4EUF - chain A; structure by X-ray diffraction, 2.70 A resolution.

Chain A:
Molecule: Putative reductase CA_C0462
Organism: Clostridium acetobutylicum
Notes: EC 1.3.1.-
UniProtKB: Q97LU2 (Y462_CLOAB); residues 1-398 here = UniProt positions 1-398
Sequence (418 residues; each row starts with the number of its first residue; numbers below 1 keep their minus sign (Met-19 is residue -19)):
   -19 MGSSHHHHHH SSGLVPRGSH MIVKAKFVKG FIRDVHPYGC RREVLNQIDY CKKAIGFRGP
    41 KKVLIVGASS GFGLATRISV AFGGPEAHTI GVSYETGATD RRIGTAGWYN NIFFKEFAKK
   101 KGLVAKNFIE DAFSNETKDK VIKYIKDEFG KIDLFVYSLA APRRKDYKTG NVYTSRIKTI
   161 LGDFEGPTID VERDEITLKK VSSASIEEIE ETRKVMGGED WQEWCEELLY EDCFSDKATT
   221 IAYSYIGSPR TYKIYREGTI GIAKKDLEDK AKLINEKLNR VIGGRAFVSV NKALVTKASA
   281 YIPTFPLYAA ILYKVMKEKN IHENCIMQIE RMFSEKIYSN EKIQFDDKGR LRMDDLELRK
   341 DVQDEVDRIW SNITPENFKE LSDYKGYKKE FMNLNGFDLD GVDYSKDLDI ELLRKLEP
Disordered / not traced: -19 to 9, 147-148
Differences from the reference sequence: expression tag (-19 to 0)
Metal / ion sites: Na+: Gly47, Ser50, Ser138 (together with NAD)
Small-molecule neighbours: NAD (nicotinamide-adenine-dinucleotide): Gly47, Ala48, Ser49, Ser50, Gly51, Phe52, Gly53, Ser73, Tyr74, Glu75, Glu110, Asp111, Ala112, Phe113, Ser138, Leu139, Ala140, Ala141, Tyr223, Ser224, Tyr225, Tyr235, Lys244, Asn271, Lys272, Ala273, Leu274, Thr276, Ser279, Phe285
Swiss-Prot annotation at these positions:
  - active site: Tyr235 (Proton donor)
  - binding site (NAD(+)): Gly47 to Phe52, Tyr74, Glu75, Asp111, Ala112, Leu139, Ala140, Lys244, Leu274 to Thr276
  - binding site (substrate): Tyr225
  - site: Glu75 (Plays an important role in discriminating NADH against NADPH)
  - mutagenesis: Phe11 (F11K: Slight decrease of catalytic efficiency and 3-fold increase of the affinity for NADH compared to wild-type), Glu75 (E75A: Able to use both NADH and NADPH as cofactor), Tyr225 (Y225A: 12-fold decrease of catalytic efficiency and slight decrease of the affinity for NADH compared to wild-type), Tyr235 (Y235F: Loss of reductase activity), Lys244 (K244A: Loss of reductase activity), Lys245 (K245A: Slight decrease of catalytic efficiency and affinity for NADH compared to wild-type)

Overview:
Ligands of chain A: NAD. Gly47, Ser50 and Ser138 coordinate Na+. Curated annotation (UniProt) lists
active-site residue Tyr235, 16 NAD+-binding residues, substrate-binding residue Tyr225 and 6 mutagenesis
sites.
Chain A is Putative reductase CA_C0462 (Clostridium acetobutylicum); the structure, Crystal structure of
Clostridium acetobutulicum trans-2-enoyl-CoA reductase in complex with NAD, was determined by X-ray
diffraction together with 4EUE, 4EUH and 4FBG from the same study.
